2GCN - chain A; structure by X-ray diffraction, 1.85 A resolution.

# Chain A
Molecule: Rho-related GTP-binding protein RhoC
Organism: Homo sapiens
UniProt: P08134 (RHOC_HUMAN); residue numbers follow UniProt; this construct covers 1-181
Sequence (201 residues; each row starts with the number of its first residue; numbers below 1 keep their minus sign (Met-19 is residue -19)):
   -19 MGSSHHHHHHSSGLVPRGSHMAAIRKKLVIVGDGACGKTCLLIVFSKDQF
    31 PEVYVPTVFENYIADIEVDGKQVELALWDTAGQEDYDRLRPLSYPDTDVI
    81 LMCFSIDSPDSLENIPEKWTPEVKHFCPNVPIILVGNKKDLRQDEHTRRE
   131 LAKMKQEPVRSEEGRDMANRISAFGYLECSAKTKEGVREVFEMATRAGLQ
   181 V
Not modelled in the structure: -19 to 2, 180-181
Construct notes: cloning artifact (-19 to -16, -9 to 0); expression tag (-15 to -10)
Bound ions: Mg2+: Thr19, Thr37 (together with GDP)
Small-molecule neighbours: GDP (guanosine-5'-diphosphate): Asp13, Gly14, Ala15, Cys16, Gly17, Lys18, Thr19, Cys20, Phe30, Val35, Thr37, Lys118, Asp120, Leu121, Ser160, Ala161, Lys162
Curated features (UniProtKB/Swiss-Prot):
  - motif: Tyr34 to Tyr42 (Effector region)
  - binding site (GTP): Gly12 to Thr19, Asp59 to Gln63, Asn117 to Asp120
  - modified residue: Asn41 (ADP-ribosylasparagine)
  - glycosylation: Tyr34 (O-linked (GlcNAc) tyrosine), Thr37 (Microbial infection: O-linked (Glc) threonine)

# Summary
Chain A binds GDP. The Mg2+ site is built by Thr19 and Thr37. Curated annotation (UniProt) lists 17
GTP-binding residues.
Chain A is Rho-related GTP-binding protein RhoC (Homo sapiens); the structure, Crystal structure of the human
RhoC-GDP complex, was determined by X-ray diffraction together with 2GCO and 2GCP from the same study.
